PDB entry 1RT1 | X-ray diffraction, 2.55 A resolution | chains A and B

# Chain A
Name: HIV-1 reverse transcriptase
Organism: Human immunodeficiency virus 1
Notes: EC 2.7.7.49
UniProtKB: P04585 (POL_HV1H2); residues 1-560 here correspond to UniProt positions 587-1146 (UniProt number = residue number + 586)
Chain sequence (560 residues; row label = number of the first residue in the row):
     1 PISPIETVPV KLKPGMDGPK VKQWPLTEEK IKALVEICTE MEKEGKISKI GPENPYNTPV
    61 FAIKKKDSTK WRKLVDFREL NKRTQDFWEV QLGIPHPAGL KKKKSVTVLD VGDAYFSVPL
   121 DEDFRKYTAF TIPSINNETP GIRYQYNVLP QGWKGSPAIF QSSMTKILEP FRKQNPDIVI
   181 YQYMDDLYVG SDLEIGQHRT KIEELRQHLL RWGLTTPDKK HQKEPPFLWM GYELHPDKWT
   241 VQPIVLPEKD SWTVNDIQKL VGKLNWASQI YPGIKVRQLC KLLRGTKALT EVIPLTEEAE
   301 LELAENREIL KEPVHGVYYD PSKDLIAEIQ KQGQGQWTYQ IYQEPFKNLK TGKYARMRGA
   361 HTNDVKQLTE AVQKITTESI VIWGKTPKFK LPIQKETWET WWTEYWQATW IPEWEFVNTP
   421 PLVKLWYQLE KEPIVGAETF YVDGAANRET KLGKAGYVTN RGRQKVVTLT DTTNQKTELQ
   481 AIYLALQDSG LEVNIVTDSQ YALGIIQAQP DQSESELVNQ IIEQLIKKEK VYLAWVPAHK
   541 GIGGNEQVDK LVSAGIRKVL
Not modelled in the structure: 540-560
Modified positions: C280 (3-sulfinoalanine; CSD)
Construct notes: modified residue (280)
Residues lining bound ligands: 6-benzyl-1-ethoxymethyl-5-isopropyl uracil (MKC): L100, K101, K102, K103, V106, V179, Y181, Y188, V189, G190, P225, F227, W229, L234, H235, P236, Y318
Curated features (UniProtKB/Swiss-Prot):
  - binding site (Mg(2+)): D186
  - site: W402 (Essential for RT p66/p51 heterodimerization)

# Chain B
Name: HIV-1 reverse transcriptase
Organism: Human immunodeficiency virus 1
Notes: EC 2.7.7.49
UniProtKB: P04585 (POL_HV1H2); residues 1-440 here correspond to UniProt positions 587-1026 (UniProt number = residue number + 586)
Chain sequence (440 residues; numbered 1 to 440; the number before each row is that of its first residue):
     1 PISPIETVPV KLKPGMDGPK VKQWPLTEEK IKALVEICTE MEKEGKISKI GPENPYNTPV
    61 FAIKKKDSTK WRKLVDFREL NKRTQDFWEV QLGIPHPAGL KKKKSVTVLD VGDAYFSVPL
   121 DEDFRKYTAF TIPSINNETP GIRYQYNVLP QGWKGSPAIF QSSMTKILEP FRKQNPDIVI
   181 YQYMDDLYVG SDLEIGQHRT KIEELRQHLL RWGLTTPDKK HQKEPPFLWM GYELHPDKWT
   241 VQPIVLPEKD SWTVNDIQKL VGKLNWASQI YPGIKVRQLC KLLRGTKALT EVIPLTEEAE
   301 LELAENREIL KEPVHGVYYD PSKDLIAEIQ KQGQGQWTYQ IYQEPFKNLK TGKYARMRGA
   361 HTNDVKQLTE AVQKITTESI VIWGKTPKFK LPIQKETWET WWTEYWQATW IPEWEFVNTP
   421 PLVKLWYQLE KEPIVGAETF
Not modelled in the structure: 1-5, 89-92, 216-231
Curated features (UniProtKB/Swiss-Prot):
  - binding site (Mg(2+)): D186
  - site: W402 (Essential for RT p66/p51 heterodimerization)

# Chain A / chain B interface
Residue-residue contacts (100; chain A residue first):
  V8(A) - E53(B)
  P9(A) - E53(B)
  Q85(A) - E53(B)  hydrogen bond (side chain-backbone)
  D86(A) - P55(B)
  F87(A) - P52(B)
  W88(A) - P52(B)  hydrogen bond (backbone-backbone)
  W88(A) - N54(B)
  W88(A) - P55(B)
  W88(A) - N57(B)
  W88(A) - R143(B)
  Q91(A) - N137(B)  hydrogen bond (side chain-backbone)
  G93(A) - N137(B)  hydrogen bond (backbone-side chain)
  I94(A) - N136(B)
  P95(A) - N136(B)
  P95(A) - N137(B)
  H96(A) - N136(B)  hydrogen bond (backbone-side chain)
  G99(A) - N136(B)  hydrogen bond (backbone-side chain)
  G99(A) - E138(B)
  L100(A) - N136(B)
  L100(A) - E138(B)
  A158(A) - P52(B)  hydrophobic
  S162(A) - P52(B)
  E169(A) - K49(B)  salt bridge
  I180(A) - E138(B)
  Y181(A) - N137(B)
  Y181(A) - E138(B)
  K366(A) - Q394(B)
  E370(A) - Q394(B)
  Q373(A) - E396(B)
  Q373(A) - T400(B)  hydrogen bond
  Q373(A) - W401(B)
  T376(A) - W401(B)
  T377(A) - T400(B)  hydrogen bond
  I380(A) - L26(B)
  I380(A) - T27(B)
  V381(A) - P25(B)  hydrophobic
  V381(A) - I135(B)
  V381(A) - N136(B)  hydrogen bond (backbone-backbone)
  I382(A) - I135(B)
  I382(A) - N136(B)
  W383(A) - I135(B)
  G384(A) - T27(B)
  G384(A) - E28(B)  hydrogen bond (backbone-backbone)
  G384(A) - I135(B)
  W402(A) - K331(B)  hydrogen bond (backbone-side chain)
  W402(A) - H361(B)
  W402(A) - T362(B)
  W402(A) - D364(B)  hydrogen bond
  T403(A) - G333(B)
  T403(A) - Q334(B)  hydrogen bond
  E404(A) - Q334(B)
  Y405(A) - K331(B)  hydrogen bond (backbone-side chain)
  W406(A) - K331(B)
  W406(A) - V417(B)
  W406(A) - N418(B)
  W406(A) - T419(B)
  Q407(A) - K331(B)  hydrogen bond (backbone-side chain)
  Q407(A) - D364(B)
  Q407(A) - P392(B)
  Q407(A) - I393(B)
  Q407(A) - Q394(B)
  A408(A) - D364(B)
  A408(A) - P392(B)  hydrogen bond (backbone-backbone)
  A408(A) - I393(B)  hydrophobic
  T409(A) - D364(B)  hydrogen bond (backbone-side chain)
  W410(A) - T362(B)  hydrogen bond (side chain-backbone)
  W410(A) - N363(B)
  W410(A) - W401(B)
  W410(A) - Y405(B)
  P412(A) - W401(B)  hydrophobic
  E432(A) - K259(B)  salt bridge
  P433(A) - N255(B)
  P433(A) - L289(B)  hydrophobic
  P433(A) - T290(B)
  V435(A) - T290(B)
  T439(A) - A288(B)
  T439(A) - L289(B)  hydrogen bond (side chain-backbone)
  Y441(A) - V254(B)
  Y441(A) - Q258(B)
  Y441(A) - G285(B)
  Y441(A) - T286(B)
  Y441(A) - K287(B)  hydrogen bond (side chain-backbone)
  Y441(A) - L289(B)
  N460(A) - T286(B)
  N460(A) - K287(B)
  N460(A) - A288(B)
  V496(A) - L289(B)  hydrophobic
  L503(A) - P421(B)  hydrophobic
  Q507(A) - T419(B)  hydrogen bond (side chain-backbone)
  Q507(A) - P421(B)
  Y532(A) - N255(B)  hydrogen bond
  Y532(A) - L289(B)  hydrophobic
  A534(A) - N255(B)
  A534(A) - Q258(B)
  A534(A) - L289(B)  hydrophobic
  W535(A) - L422(B)  hydrophobic
  V536(A) - Q258(B)
  P537(A) - V261(B)  hydrophobic
  P537(A) - G262(B)
  P537(A) - N265(B)
Other interface residues (no listed pair), chain A (60 interface residues in all): I159, T165, V179, K385, I434, V458, T459, N494
Other interface residues (no listed pair), chain B (57 interface residues in all): K20, V21, Y56, T131, P140, W337, V365, L368, T397, P420

# Summary
Chain A and chain B form an interface of 60 and 57 residues respectively, with 22 hydrogen bonds and 2 salt
bridges. Polar pairs include E169(A)-K49(B), E432(A)-K259(B) and Q85(A)-E53(B). Ligands of chain A:
6-benzyl-1-ethoxymethyl-5-isopropyl uracil.
Here chain A is HIV-1 reverse transcriptase and chain B is HIV-1 reverse transcriptase, both from Human
immunodeficiency virus 1. Entry 1RT1 (Crystal structure of HIV-1 reverse transcriptase complexed with mkc-442)
was determined by X-ray diffraction together with 1RT2 from the same study.
